5QZS - chains A and B; structure by X-ray diffraction, 1.58 A resolution.

# Chain A
Protein: Pre-mRNA-splicing factor 8
Organism: Saccharomyces cerevisiae (strain ATCC 204508 / S288c)
Notes: fragment: yPrp8 RNaseH
Reference sequence: P33334 (PRP8_YEAST); residues 1836-2090 here = UniProt positions 1836-2090
Amino-acid sequence (258 residues; numbered 1833 to 2090; the number before each row is that of its first residue):
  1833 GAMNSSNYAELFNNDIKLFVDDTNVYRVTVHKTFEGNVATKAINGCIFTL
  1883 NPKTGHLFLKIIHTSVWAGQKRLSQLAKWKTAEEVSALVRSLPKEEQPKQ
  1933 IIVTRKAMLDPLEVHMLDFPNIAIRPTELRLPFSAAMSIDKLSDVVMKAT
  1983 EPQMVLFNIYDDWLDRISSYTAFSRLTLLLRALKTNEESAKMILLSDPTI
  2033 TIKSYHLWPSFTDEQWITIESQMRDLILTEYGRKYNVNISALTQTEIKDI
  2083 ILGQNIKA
Disordered / not traced: 2070-2090
Sequence notes: expression tag (1833-1835)

# Chain B
Protein: A1 cistron-splicing factor AAR2
Organism: Saccharomyces cerevisiae (strain ATCC 204508 / S288c)
Notes: fragment: GAMA - Aar2(1-152) - SSSSS - Aar2(171-317); engineered mutation(s): L153_D170delinsSSSSS
Reference sequence: P32357 (AAR2_YEAST); residue numbers follow UniProt; this construct covers 1-152, 171-317
Amino-acid sequence (308 residues; row label = number of the first residue in the row; note: 13 numbers in that range are skipped by the numbering (no residue carries them; nothing is unmodelled there); numbers below 1 keep their minus sign (Gly-3 is residue -3)):
    -3 GAMAMNTVPFTSAPIEVTIGIDQYSFNVKENQPFHGIKDIPIGHVHVIHF
    47 QHADNSSMRYGYWFDCRMGNFYIQYDPKDGLYKMMEERDGAKFENIVHNF
    97 KERQMMVSYPKIDEDDTWYNLTEFVQMDKIRKIVRKDENQFSYVDSSMTT
   147 VQENEL
   166 SSSSSDPAHSLNYTVINFKSREAIRPGHEMEDFLDKSYYLNTVMLQGIFK
   216 NSSNYFGELQFAFLNAMFFGNYGSSLQWHAMIELICSSATVPKHMLDKLD
   266 EILYYQIKTLPEQYSDILLNERVWNICLYSSFQKNSLHNTEKIMENKYPE
   316 LL
Disordered / not traced: -3 to 0, 166-169
Sequence notes: expression tag (-3 to 0); linker (166-170)

# Chain A / chain B interface
Contacting residue pairs (17):
  Gln1907(A) with Met195(B); Leu199(B)
  Leu1908(A) with Met195(B), hydrophobic
  Trp1911(A) with Glu194(B); Met195(B); Phe198(B), hydrophobic
  Asp1942(A) with Lys184(B), salt bridge; Phe198(B)
  Glu1945(A) with Lys184(B), salt bridge
  Val1946(A) with Ile189(B), hydrophobic; Glu194(B); Phe198(B), hydrophobic
  His1947(A) with Glu194(B), salt bridge
  Leu1949(A) with Lys184(B); Ser185(B); Arg186(B)
  Asp1950(A) with Arg186(B), salt bridge

# Overview
9 residues of chain A face 8 of chain B across their interface; the contacts include 4 salt bridges. Polar
contacts include Asp1942(A)-Lys184(B), Glu1945(A)-Lys184(B) and His1947(A)-Glu194(B).
Here chain A is Pre-mRNA-splicing factor 8 and chain B is A1 cistron-splicing factor AAR2, both from
Saccharomyces cerevisiae (strain ATCC 204508 / S288c). Entry 5QZS (PanDDA analysis group deposition --
Auto-refined data of Aar2/RNaseH for ground state model 43) was determined by X-ray diffraction together with
5QY1, 5QY2, 5QY3, 5QY4, 5QY5, 5QY6 and 128 further entries from the same study.
